PDB entry 6G26 | X-ray diffraction, 2.49 A resolution | chains B and E of the 8 polymer chains in the assembly

Chain B:
Molecule: HicB
Organism: Burkholderia pseudomallei K96243
Reference sequence: Q63NA5 (Q63NA5_BURPS); residues 2-138 here correspond to UniProt positions 1-137 (UniProt number = residue number - 1)
Sequence (142 residues; numbered 1 to 142; the number before each row is that of its first residue):
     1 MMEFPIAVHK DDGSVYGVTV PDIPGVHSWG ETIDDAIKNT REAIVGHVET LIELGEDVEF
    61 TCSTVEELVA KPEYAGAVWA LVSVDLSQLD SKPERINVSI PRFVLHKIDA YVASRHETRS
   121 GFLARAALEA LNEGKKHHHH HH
Not modelled in the structure: 137-142
Differences from the reference sequence: initiating methionine (1); conflict Lys136 (Val135 in Q63NA5), His137 (Arg136 in Q63NA5); expression tag (139-142)
Reported in the primary citation:
  - self-association interface (contacts with another copy of this molecule); pairs are residue here / residue on that copy: Lys107-Glu59 (salt bridge)
  - mutagenesis - R95A, R95E, N97A, S99A: abolished binding to S1-2 DNA
  - mutagenesis - R95A, R95E, N97A, N97Q, S99A, S99T: unchanged binding to HicA

Chain E:
Molecule: HicA
Organism: Burkholderia pseudomallei K96243
Reference sequence: Q63NA6 (Q63NA6_BURPS); residues 2-59 here = UniProt positions 2-59
Sequence (64 residues; numbered -4 to 59; the number before each row is that of its first residue; numbers below 1 keep their minus sign (Gly-4 is residue -4)):
    -4 GIDPFTNSSK LIRMLEEDGW RLVRVTGSAH HFKHPKKPGL VTVPHPKKDL PIGTVKSIQK
    56 SAGL
Not modelled in the structure: -4 to -2
Differences from the reference sequence: expression tag (-4 to 1); conflict Ala24 (His in Q63NA6)

How chain B and chain E interact:
Pairs across the interface (50; chain B residue first):
  His9(B) with Pro46(E); Gly48(E); Thr49(E)
  Lys10(B) with Pro46(E)
  Asp11(B) with Pro46(E); Ile47(E), hydrogen bond (side chain-backbone)
  Gly13(B) with Asp44(E)
  Ser14(B) with Asp44(E); Leu45(E); Pro46(E)
  Val15(B) with Lys43(E); Asp44(E), hydrogen bond (backbone-backbone); Leu45(E), hydrophobic; Pro46(E)
  Gly17(B) with Pro46(E); Thr49(E)
  Val18(B) with Thr49(E)
  Thr19(B) with Thr49(E); Ser52(E)
  Pro24(B) with Leu35(E)
  Gly25(B) with Leu35(E); Val36(E); Thr37(E), hydrogen bond (backbone-backbone); Ser56(E)
  His27(B) with Thr37(E), hydrogen bond (side chain-backbone); Pro39(E); Ser52(E), hydrogen bond; Ile53(E); Ser56(E)
  Ser28(B) with Pro39(E)
  Trp29(B) with Ser23(E), hydrogen bond; Pro39(E); Pro41(E), hydrophobic
  Glu31(B) with Lys43(E), salt bridge
  Ala43(B) with Ala24(E), hydrophobic; His26(E)
  Gly46(B) with Arg19(E); Thr21(E); His26(E)
  His47(B) with His26(E); Leu35(E); Thr37(E), hydrogen bond
  Glu49(B) with Arg19(E), salt bridge
  Thr50(B) with Val18(E); Arg19(E); His26(E); Leu35(E)
  Leu51(B) with Leu35(E), hydrophobic
  Glu53(B) with Arg19(E), salt bridge
  Leu54(B) with Lys28(E)
Also at the interface, not in a pair above, chain B (27 interface residues in all): Tyr16, Val26, Glu42, Glu56
Interface features reported in the paper:
  - residue pairs: Glu49(B)-Arg19(E) (salt bridge)

In short:
27 residues of chain B face 22 of chain E across their interface, with 7 hydrogen bonds and 3 salt bridges.
Polar pairs include Glu31(B)-Lys43(E), Glu49(B)-Arg19(E) and Glu53(B)-Arg19(E). The paper describes a salt
bridge between Glu49(B) and Arg19(E). From the paper: R95A, R95E and N97A of chain B, among others, abolish
binding to S1-2 DNA; a self-association interface involving Lys107(B); 6 substitutions were tested in all.
Here chain B is HicB and chain E is HicA, both from Burkholderia pseudomallei K96243. Entry 6G26 (The crystal
structure of the Burkholderia pseudomallei HicAB complex) was determined by X-ray diffraction, deposited
together with 6G1C and 6G1N.
